PDB entry 1JKV | X-ray diffraction, 1.39 A resolution | chains A and B of the 6 polymer chains in the assembly

== Chain A (and B) ==
Name: pseudocatalase
Source organism: Lactobacillus plantarum
Notes: EC 1.11.1.6; chain B of this document is another copy of the same molecule, construct and numbering; everything in this record applies to it too
UniProt: P60355 (MCAT_LACPL); residues 1-266 here = UniProt positions 1-266
Chain sequence (266 residues; each row starts with the number of its first residue):
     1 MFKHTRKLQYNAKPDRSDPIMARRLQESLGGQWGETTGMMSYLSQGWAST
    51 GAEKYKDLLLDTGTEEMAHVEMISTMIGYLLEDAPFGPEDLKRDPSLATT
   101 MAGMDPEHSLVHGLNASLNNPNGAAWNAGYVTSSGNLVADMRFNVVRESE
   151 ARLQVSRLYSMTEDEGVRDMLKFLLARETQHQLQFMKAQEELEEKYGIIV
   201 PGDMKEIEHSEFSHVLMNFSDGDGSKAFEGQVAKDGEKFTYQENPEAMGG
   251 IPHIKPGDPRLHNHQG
Metal / ion sites: manganese (III) ion site 1: E35, E66, H69 (together with azide ion, hydroxide ion); Ca2+ site 1: D57, D61 (shared with 3 residues of chain F); manganese (III) ion site 2: E66, E148, H181 (together with hydroxide ion); Ca2+ site 2: N218, S220, G222 (shared with 2 residues of chain F)
Ligand contacts:
  - hydroxide ion (OH), molecule 1: E35, E66, H69, E148, R177, E178, H181
  - hydroxide ion (OH), molecule 2: E35, E66, H69, R147, E148, E178, H181
  - hydroxide ion (OH), molecule 3: E35, E66, H69, L174, E178
Swiss-Prot annotation at these positions:
  - binding site (Mn(2+)): E35, E66, H69, E148, H181
  - binding site (Ca(2+)): D57, D61, N218, S220, G222
  - mutagenesis: Y42 (Y42F: Loss of activity)

== Interface between chain A and chain B ==
Residue-residue contacts (68):
  M1(A) - H4(B)
  M1(A) - T5(B)  hydrogen bond (backbone-backbone)
  M1(A) - K7(B)  hydrogen bond (backbone-backbone)
  M1(A) - Q9(B)
  M1(A) - E71(B)  hydrogen bond (backbone-side chain)
  F2(A) - K3(B)
  F2(A) - H4(B)
  F2(A) - T64(B)
  F2(A) - M67(B)  hydrophobic
  K3(A) - F2(B)
  K3(A) - K3(B)  hydrogen bond (backbone-backbone)
  H4(A) - M1(B)
  H4(A) - F2(B)
  H4(A) - T64(B)
  T5(A) - M1(B)  hydrogen bond (backbone-backbone)
  R6(A) - E53(B)  salt bridge
  R6(A) - K56(B)
  R6(A) - L60(B)
  K7(A) - M1(B)  hydrogen bond (backbone-backbone)
  Q9(A) - M1(B)
  M40(A) - L118(B)  hydrophobic
  L43(A) - M67(B)  hydrophobic
  W47(A) - V70(B)  hydrophobic
  W47(A) - E71(B)  hydrogen bond
  W47(A) - S74(B)
  A48(A) - N115(B)
  E53(A) - R6(B)  salt bridge
  K56(A) - R6(B)
  L60(A) - R6(B)
  T64(A) - F2(B)
  T64(A) - H4(B)
  M67(A) - F2(B)  hydrophobic
  M67(A) - L43(B)  hydrophobic
  M67(A) - M67(B)  hydrophobic
  V70(A) - W47(B)  hydrophobic
  E71(A) - M1(B)  hydrogen bond (side chain-backbone)
  E71(A) - W47(B)  hydrogen bond
  S74(A) - W47(B)
  V111(A) - S133(B)
  V111(A) - S134(B)
  H112(A) - S133(B)  hydrogen bond (side chain-backbone)
  H112(A) - S134(B)
  H112(A) - G135(B)
  G113(A) - S134(B)  hydrogen bond (backbone-backbone)
  N115(A) - A48(B)
  L118(A) - M40(B)  hydrophobic
  L118(A) - S44(B)
  L118(A) - A128(B)
  L118(A) - V131(B)  hydrophobic
  A125(A) - N127(B)
  A125(A) - A128(B)
  A125(A) - G129(B)
  W126(A) - L118(B)  hydrophobic
  W126(A) - W126(B)  hydrophobic
  W126(A) - N127(B)
  W126(A) - A128(B)  hydrogen bond (backbone-backbone)
  N127(A) - W126(B)
  N127(A) - N127(B)
  A128(A) - L118(B)
  A128(A) - A125(B)
  A128(A) - W126(B)  hydrogen bond (backbone-backbone)
  G129(A) - A125(B)
  S133(A) - V111(B)
  S133(A) - H112(B)  hydrogen bond (backbone-side chain)
  S134(A) - V111(B)
  S134(A) - H112(B)
  S134(A) - G113(B)  hydrogen bond (backbone-backbone)
  G135(A) - H112(B)
Interface residues without a listed pair, chain A (38 interface residues in all): L8, M39, A68, A116, N119
Interface residues without a listed pair, chain B (40 interface residues in all): L8, M39, A68, A116, N119

== Summary ==
38 residues of chain A and 40 residues of chain B are in contact; the contacts include 15 hydrogen bonds and 2
salt bridges. Polar pairs include R6(A)-E53(B), M1(A)-E71(B) and W47(A)-E71(B). Ligands of chain A: 3 copies
of hydroxide ion.
Both chains are pseudocatalase (Lactobacillus plantarum). Entry 1JKV (Crystal Structure of Manganese Catalase
from Lactobacillus plantarum complexed with azide) was determined by X-ray diffraction (same publication as
1JKU).
